PDB entry 2H2T | X-ray diffraction, 1.30 A resolution | chain B

== Chain B ==
Name: Low affinity immunoglobulin epsilon Fc receptor (Lymphocyte IgE receptor) (Fc-epsilon-RII) (Immunoglobulin E-binding factor) (CD23 antigen)
Organism: Homo sapiens
Notes: fragment: lectin domain
UniProtKB: P06734 (FCER2_HUMAN); residues 150-321 here = UniProt positions 150-321
Chain sequence (175 residues; row label = number of the first residue in the row):
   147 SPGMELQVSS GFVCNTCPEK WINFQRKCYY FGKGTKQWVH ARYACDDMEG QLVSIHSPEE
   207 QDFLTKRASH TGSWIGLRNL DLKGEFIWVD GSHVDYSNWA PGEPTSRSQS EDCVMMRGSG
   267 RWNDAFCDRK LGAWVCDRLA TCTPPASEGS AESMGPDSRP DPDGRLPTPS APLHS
Unresolved in the structure: 147-159, 253-257, 289-321
Cystine bridges: Cys160-Cys288, Cys163-Cys174, Cys191-Cys282, Cys259-Cys273
Differences from the reference sequence: cloning artifact (147-149); engineered mutation Arg213 (His in P06734), Ser256 (Gly in P06734)
Bound ions: Ca2+: Glu249, Thr251, Asn269, Asp270
UniProt features mapped onto this chain:
  - binding site (Ca(2+)): Glu249, Thr251, Asn269, Asp270
  - glycosylation: Ser296 (O-linked (Xyl...) (chondroitin sulfate) serine)

== In short ==
Glu249, Thr251, Asn269 and Asp270 coordinate Ca2+. From UniProt: 4 Ca2+-binding residues.
Chain B is Low affinity immunoglobulin epsilon Fc receptor (Lymphocyte IgE receptor) (Fc-epsilon-RII)
(Immunoglobulin E-binding factor) (CD23 antigen) (Homo sapiens); the structure, CD23 Lectin domain, Calcium
2+-bound, was determined by X-ray diffraction, deposited together with 2H2R.
